8CF1 - chains C and N of the 10 polymer chains in the assembly; structure by electron microscopy, 1.82 A resolution.

== Chain C ==
Molecule: Small ribosomal subunit protein uS3
Source organism: Escherichia coli BW25113
UniProt: P0A7V3 (RS3_ECOLI); residue numbers follow UniProt; this construct covers 1-233
Amino-acid sequence (233 residues; numbered 1 to 233; the number before each row is that of its first residue):
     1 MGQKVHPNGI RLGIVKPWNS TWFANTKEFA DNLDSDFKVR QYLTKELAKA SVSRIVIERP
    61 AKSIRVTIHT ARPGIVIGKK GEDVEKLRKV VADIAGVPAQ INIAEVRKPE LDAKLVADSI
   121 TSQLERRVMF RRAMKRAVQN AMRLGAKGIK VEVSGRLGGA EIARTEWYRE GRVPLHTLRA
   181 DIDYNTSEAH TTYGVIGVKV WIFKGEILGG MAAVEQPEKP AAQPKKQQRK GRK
Disordered / not traced: 1, 208-233

== Chain N ==
Molecule: Small ribosomal subunit protein uS14
Source organism: Escherichia coli BW25113
UniProt: P0AG59 (RS14_ECOLI); residue numbers follow UniProt; this construct covers 1-101
Amino-acid sequence (101 residues; row label = number of the first residue in the row):
     1 MAKQSMKARE VKRVALADKY FAKRAELKAI ISDVNASDED RWNAVLKLQT LPRDSSPSRQ
    61 RNRCRQTGRP HGFLRKFGLS RIKVREAAMR GEIPGLKKAS W
Disordered / not traced: 1

== Interface between chain C and chain N ==
Pairs across the interface (36; chain C residue first):
  Val-5(C) / Lys-98(N)
  His-6(C) / Met-89(N)
  Asn-8(C) / Met-89(N)  hydrogen bond (side chain-backbone)
  Asn-8(C) / Arg-90(N)
  Asn-8(C) / Gly-91(N)
  Gly-9(C) / Met-89(N)  hydrogen bond (backbone-backbone)
  Ile-10(C) / Lys-98(N)
  Leu-12(C) / Ala-88(N)
  Leu-12(C) / Gly-91(N)
  Leu-12(C) / Lys-97(N)
  Trp-18(C) / Gly-91(N)
  Trp-18(C) / Ile-93(N)  hydrogen bond (side chain-backbone)
  Trp-18(C) / Gly-95(N)
  Trp-18(C) / Leu-96(N)  hydrogen bond (side chain-backbone)
  Trp-18(C) / Lys-97(N)
  Asn-19(C) / Arg-90(N)  hydrogen bond (side chain-backbone)
  Asn-19(C) / Gly-91(N)  hydrogen bond (backbone-backbone)
  Ser-20(C) / Gly-91(N)  hydrogen bond (backbone-backbone)
  Ser-20(C) / Glu-92(N)
  Ser-20(C) / Pro-94(N)
  Trp-22(C) / Pro-94(N)
  Thr-26(C) / Lys-76(N)  hydrogen bond
  Phe-29(C) / Lys-76(N)
  Phe-29(C) / Phe-77(N)  hydrophobic
  Phe-29(C) / Ile-93(N)  hydrophobic
  Phe-29(C) / Pro-94(N)
  Ala-30(C) / Arg-65(N)
  Ala-30(C) / Lys-76(N)  hydrogen bond (backbone-backbone)
  Ala-30(C) / Phe-77(N)
  Ala-30(C) / Gly-78(N)
  Asp-31(C) / Arg-65(N)  salt bridge
  Leu-33(C) / Phe-77(N)
  Leu-33(C) / Glu-92(N)
  Asp-34(C) / Arg-65(N)  salt bridge
  Phe-37(C) / Gln-66(N)
  Arg-40(C) / Glu-92(N)  salt bridge
Other interface residues (no listed pair), chain C (19 interface residues in all): Gly-13
Other interface residues (no listed pair), chain N (18 interface residues in all): Arg-75, Leu-79

== In short ==
Chain C and chain N form an interface of 19 and 18 residues respectively, with 9 hydrogen bonds and 3 salt
bridges. Polar pairs include Asp-31(C)/Arg-65(N), Asp-34(C)/Arg-65(N) and Arg-40(C)/Glu-92(N).
Here chain C is Small ribosomal subunit protein uS3 and chain N is Small ribosomal subunit protein uS14, both
from Escherichia coli BW25113. Entry 8CF1 (Tetracycline bound to the 30S head) was determined by electron
microscopy together with 8CA7, 8CAI, 8CEP, 8CF8, 8CGI, 8CGJ, 8CGR and 8CGU from the same study.
